5U8S - chains B and C of the 13 polymer chains in the assembly; structure by electron microscopy, 6.10 A resolution (low resolution: residue-level contacts below are approximate; hydrogen-bond / salt-bridge calls are withheld).

Chain B:
Name: DNA replication complex GINS protein PSF2
Organism: Saccharomyces cerevisiae (strain ATCC 204508 / S288c)
UniProt: P40359 (PSF2_YEAST); numbering as in UniProt (aligned over 1-213)
Sequence (213 residues; numbered 1 to 213; the number before each row is that of its first residue):
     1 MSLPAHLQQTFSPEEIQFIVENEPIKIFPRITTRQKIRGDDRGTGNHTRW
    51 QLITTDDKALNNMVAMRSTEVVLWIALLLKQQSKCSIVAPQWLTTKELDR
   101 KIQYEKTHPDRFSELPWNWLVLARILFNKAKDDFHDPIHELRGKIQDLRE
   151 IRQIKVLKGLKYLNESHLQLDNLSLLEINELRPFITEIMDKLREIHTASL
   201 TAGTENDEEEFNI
Not modelled in the structure: 1-2, 33-49, 201-213

Chain C:
Name: DNA replication complex GINS protein PSF3
Organism: Saccharomyces cerevisiae (strain ATCC 204508 / S288c)
UniProt: Q12146 (PSF3_YEAST); residues 1-194 here = UniProt positions 1-194
Sequence (194 residues; each row starts with the number of its first residue):
     1 MGYYDIDDVLADGTEFPCKFQYDIPGLGYLENNPGRPITKNTKLSLPLWL
    51 ARILAIVGGDEALVDEEPVPFVELLPPDMFSTKVMNAIKTDPVALDLHSI
   101 NSHFFSLAIKWIMLFSEKELANVVSELLLQRAQELNHHASSLSIDLNADS
   151 TGKNSANTNIATSTFLLKLEEMEKEIYKKSHESYKDTKRWMFKK
Not modelled in the structure: 1-2, 30-32, 59-67, 142-161, 194

Chain B / chain C interface:
Pairs across the interface (41):
  P13(B) - D186(C)
  P13(B) - W190(C)
  E14(B) - W190(C)
  Q17(B) - W190(C)
  V121(B) - W190(C)
  R124(B) - W190(C)
  R124(B) - M191(C)
  R124(B) - F192(C)
  R124(B) - K193(C)
  R149(B) - M191(C)
  L157(B) - Q133(C)
  L157(B) - N136(C)
  L157(B) - H137(C)
  L160(B) - Q133(C)
  L160(B) - N136(C)
  K161(B) - L129(C)
  K161(B) - Q133(C)
  L163(B) - L129(C)
  L176(B) - T187(C)
  L176(B) - W190(C)
  L176(B) - M191(C)
  E180(B) - S183(C)
  E180(B) - Y184(C)
  E180(B) - T187(C)
  P183(B) - K179(C)
  P183(B) - S183(C)
  F184(B) - A132(C)
  F184(B) - N136(C)
  E187(B) - E175(C)
  E187(B) - I176(C)
  E187(B) - K179(C)
  K191(B) - L128(C)
  K191(B) - M172(C)
  L192(B) - L128(C)
  E194(B) - I109(C)
  I195(B) - I109(C)
  I195(B) - S125(C)
  A198(B) - M113(C)
  S199(B) - M113(C)
  S199(B) - K118(C)
  S199(B) - A121(C)
Interface residues without a listed pair, chain B (24 interface residues in all): S12, L181, H196
Interface residues without a listed pair, chain C (26 interface residues in all): S116, E117, S180

In short:
24 residues of chain B and 26 residues of chain C are in contact.
Chain B is DNA replication complex GINS protein PSF2 and chain C is DNA replication complex GINS protein PSF3,
both from Saccharomyces cerevisiae (strain ATCC 204508 / S288c); the structure, Structure of eukaryotic CMG
helicase at a replication fork, was determined by electron microscopy, deposited together with 5U8T.
